8F34 - chains D and C of the 5 polymer chains in the assembly; structure by electron microscopy, 3.12 A resolution.

# Chain D (and C)
Molecule: Erwinia chrysanthemi ligand-gated ion channel
From: Dickeya dadantii
Notes: chain C of this document is another copy of the same molecule, construct and numbering; everything in this record applies to it too
Reference sequence: E0SJQ4 (E0SJQ4_DICD3); residues 1-322 here correspond to UniProt positions 22-343 (UniProt number = residue number + 21)
Sequence (322 residues; row label = number of the first residue in the row):
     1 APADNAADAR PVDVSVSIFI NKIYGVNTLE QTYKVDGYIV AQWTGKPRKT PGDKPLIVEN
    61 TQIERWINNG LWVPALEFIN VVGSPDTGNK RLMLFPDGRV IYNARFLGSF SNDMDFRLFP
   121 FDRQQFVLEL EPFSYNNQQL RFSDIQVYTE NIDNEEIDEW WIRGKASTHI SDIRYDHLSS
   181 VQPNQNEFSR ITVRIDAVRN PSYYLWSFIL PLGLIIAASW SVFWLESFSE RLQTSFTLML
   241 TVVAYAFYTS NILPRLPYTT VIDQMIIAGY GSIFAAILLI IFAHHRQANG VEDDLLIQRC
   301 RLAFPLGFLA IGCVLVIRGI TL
Unresolved in the structure: 1-10, 318-322
Small-molecule neighbours: 3-aminopropane (3CN): Glu77, Ile79, Glu131, Pro132, Phe133, Tyr175, His177, Leu178, Phe188

# Interface between chain D and chain C
Contacting residue pairs - 87 pairs, chain D then chain C:
  Ser17(D) with His177(C)
  Phe19(D) with Tyr175(C), hydrophobic; His177(C)
  Asn21(D) with Ile79(C)
  Lys22(D) with Ile79(C); Val81(C), hydrogen bond (side chain-backbone); Ser111(C)
  Tyr24(D) with Val82(C)
  Lys34(D) with Glu30(C), salt bridge
  Tyr38(D) with Glu77(C), hydrogen bond; Ile79(C); Phe133(C), hydrophobic
  Val40(D) with His177(C); Val181(C), hydrophobic
  Gln42(D) with Val181(C)
  Ile57(D) with Ser134(C); Gln139(C)
  Glu59(D) with Ala75(C); Ser134(C), hydrogen bond; Tyr135(C), hydrogen bond
  Thr61(D) with Glu64(C)
  Gln62(D) with Ile67(C); Asn68(C), hydrogen bond
  Arg65(D) with Asn68(C)
  Asp86(D) with Ser84(C), hydrogen bond
  Thr87(D) with Ser84(C)
  Asn89(D) with Glu77(C); Phe133(C)
  Lys90(D) with Phe133(C)
  Arg91(D) with Phe133(C); Ser134(C), hydrogen bond (side chain-backbone); Leu178(C); Gln182(C)
  Met93(D) with Val181(C), hydrophobic; Gln182(C)
  Phe95(D) with Val181(C)
  Ile101(D) with Val181(C), hydrophobic
  Asn103(D) with Phe133(C)
  Arg105(D) with Glu77(C), salt bridge; Phe78(C), hydrogen bond (side chain-backbone); Ile79(C), hydrogen bond (side chain-backbone)
  Leu107(D) with Gly83(C)
  Tyr148(D) with Asp176(C); His177(C)
  Glu150(D) with Asp176(C)
  Glu159(D) with Arg255(C)
  Asn200(D) with Pro257(C)
  Ser202(D) with Pro257(C)
  Tyr203(D) with Ser250(C), hydrogen bond; Arg255(C); Leu256(C)
  Tyr204(D) with Arg255(C)
  Trp206(D) with Leu256(C); Pro257(C), hydrogen bond (side chain-backbone); Tyr258(C); Asp263(C); Ile267(C)
  Leu210(D) with Ile267(C), hydrophobic
  Pro211(D) with Tyr270(C), hydrophobic
  Leu214(D) with Phe274(C), hydrophobic
  Ile215(D) with Val243(C), hydrophobic
  Ala218(D) with Phe236(C)
  Ser221(D) with Leu232(C); Ile281(C)
  Trp224(D) with Phe228(C); Ile281(C), hydrophobic; His285(C)
  Leu225(D) with Ser229(C); Leu232(C), hydrophobic
  Glu226(D) with Phe228(C); His284(C), salt bridge
  Glu230(D) with Ser229(C), hydrogen bond
  Gln233(D) with Gln233(C)
  Thr234(D) with Gln233(C); Phe236(C)
  Thr237(D) with Gln233(C), hydrogen bond
  Leu238(D) with Phe236(C), hydrophobic
  Leu240(D) with Leu240(C), hydrophobic
  Thr241(D) with Leu240(C); Val243(C)
  Ala244(D) with Val243(C), hydrophobic; Phe247(C)
  Tyr245(D) with Val243(C), hydrophobic; Tyr270(C), hydrogen bond
  Tyr248(D) with Phe247(C), hydrophobic
  Asn251(D) with Arg255(C)
  Ile252(D) with Arg255(C)
Also at the interface, not in a pair above, chain D (58 interface residues in all): Asp36, Gly88, Ala104, Ala217
Also at the interface, not in a pair above, chain C (50 interface residues in all): Asn80, Ser180, Phe188, Met239, Ala246, Thr259, Ile277

# Summary
The interface between chain D and chain C involves 58 residues on one side and 50 on the other, with 14
hydrogen bonds and 3 salt bridges. Among the polar pairs are Lys34(D)-Glu30(C), Arg105(D)-Glu77(C) and
Glu226(D)-His284(C). Ligands of chain D: 3-aminopropane.
Chain D and chain C are both Erwinia chrysanthemi ligand-gated ion channel (Dickeya dadantii); the structure,
ELIC with Propylamine in spMSP1D1 nanodiscs with 2:1:1 POPC:POPE:POPG, was determined by electron microscopy,
deposited together with 8TWV, 8TWZ, 8F32, 8F33 and 8F35.
